8RBQ - chains A and B of the 7 polymer chains in the assembly; structure by electron microscopy, 3.32 A resolution.

[Chain A]
Name: Ion-translocating oxidoreductase complex subunit A
Source organism: Azotobacter vinelandii DJ
Notes: EC 7.-.-.-
Reference sequence: C1DMA8 (C1DMA8_AZOVD); numbering as in UniProt (aligned over 1-190)
Chain sequence (190 residues; each row starts with the number of its first residue):
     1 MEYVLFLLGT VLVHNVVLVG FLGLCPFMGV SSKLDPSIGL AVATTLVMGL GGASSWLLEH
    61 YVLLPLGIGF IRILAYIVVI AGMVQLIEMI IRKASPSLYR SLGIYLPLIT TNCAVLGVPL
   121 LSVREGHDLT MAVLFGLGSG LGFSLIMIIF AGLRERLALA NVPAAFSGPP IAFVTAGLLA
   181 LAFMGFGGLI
Unresolved in the structure: 1
Metal / ion sites: 2Fe-2S cluster Fe: Cys25, Cys113 (shared with 2 residues of chain E)
Small-molecule neighbours:
  - 2Fe-2S cluster (FES): Gly23, Leu24, Cys25, Pro26, Asn112, Cys113
  - phosphatidylethanolamine (PTY): Pro163, Ala164, Ala165, Phe166

[Chain B]
Name: Ion-translocating oxidoreductase complex subunit B
Source organism: Azotobacter vinelandii DJ
Notes: EC 7.-.-.-
Reference sequence: C1DMA7 (C1DMA7_AZOVD); numbering as in UniProt (aligned over 1-174)
Chain sequence (174 residues; row label = number of the first residue in the row):
     1 MIEATLALTV MGVLLGCGLG LAARKFAVTD ENPLIKEVSD LMPGSQCGQC GFPGCGAAAV
    61 AIVEGNASVT CCPPGGVGLA EKLAAILGVP LDASQVAAPM LARVEASQCI GCTRCYRACP
   121 TDAIVGASGQ VHVVLEDACT GCGKCRDACP EDCVLLIPQE QTLDTWRWDK PAAA
Unresolved in the structure: 1, 27-75, 86-97
Metal / ion sites: 4Fe-4S cluster Fe site 1: Cys109, Cys112, Cys115, Cys149; 4Fe-4S cluster Fe site 2: Cys119, Cys139, Cys142, Cys145
Small-molecule neighbours:
  - 4Fe-4S cluster (SF4), molecule 1: Ala102, Ala118, Cys119, Thr121, Ala123, Ile124, Leu135, Ala138, Cys139, Thr140, Gly141, Cys142, Gly143, Lys144, Cys145, Leu156
  - 4Fe-4S cluster (SF4), molecule 2: Val104, Cys109, Ile110, Gly111, Cys112, Thr113, Arg114, Cys115, Val133, Cys149, Cys153, Val154

[Chain A / chain B interface]
Residue-residue contacts (21):
  Gly29(A) with Glu81(B)
  Pro36(A) with Ala84(B)
  Leu58(A) with Met11(B), hydrophobic
  Ile68(A) with Ala4(B), hydrophobic
  Val79(A) with Leu15(B), hydrophobic
  Gly82(A) with Leu15(B)
  Met83(A) with Leu15(B), hydrophobic
  Leu86(A) with Gly18(B); Leu19(B)
  Met89(A) with Leu19(B); Ala22(B); Ala23(B)
  Ile90(A) with Ala22(B), hydrophobic; Lys25(B)
  Lys93(A) with Lys25(B); Phe26(B)
  Ile104(A) with Leu83(B), hydrophobic
  Tyr105(A) with Ala84(B), hydrophobic
  Pro107(A) with Ala80(B), hydrophobic
  Leu108(A) with Val77(B); Ala80(B), hydrophobic
Also at the interface, not in a pair above, chain A (22 interface residues in all): Lys33, Val62, Leu66, Ala75, Val78, Gln85, Arg92
Also at the interface, not in a pair above, chain B (17 interface residues in all): Glu3, Ala7, Ala85

[In short]
The interface between chain A and chain B involves 22 residues on one side and 17 on the other. Ligands of
chain A: 2Fe-2S cluster and phosphatidylethanolamine. Ligands of chain B: 4Fe-4S cluster. The 2Fe-2S cluster
Fe site is built by Cys25(A) and Cys113(A).
Chain A is Ion-translocating oxidoreductase complex subunit A and chain B is Ion-translocating oxidoreductase
complex subunit B, both from Azotobacter vinelandii DJ; the structure, Cryo-EM structure of the
NADH:ferredoxin oxidoreductase RNF from Azotobacter vinelandii, dithionite reduced, was determined by electron
microscopy (same publication as 8RB8, 8RB9, 8RBM and 8AHX).
